4EFA - chains G and E of the 3 polymer chains in the assembly; structure by X-ray diffraction, 2.82 A resolution.

Chain G:
Protein: V-type proton ATPase subunit G
Organism: Saccharomyces cerevisiae
Notes: EC 3.6.3.14
Reference sequence: P48836 (VATG_YEAST); residue numbers follow UniProt; this construct covers 1-114
Sequence (119 residues; numbered -4 to 114; the number before each row is that of its first residue; numbers below 1 keep their minus sign (Gly-4 is residue -4)):
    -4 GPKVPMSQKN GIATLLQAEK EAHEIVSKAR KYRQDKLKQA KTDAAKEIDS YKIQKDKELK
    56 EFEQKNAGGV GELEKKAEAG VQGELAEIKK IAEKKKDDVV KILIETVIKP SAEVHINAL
Not modelled in the structure: -4 to 1, 62-70, 106-114
Sequence notes: expression tag (-4 to 0)

Chain E:
Protein: V-type proton ATPase subunit E
Organism: Saccharomyces cerevisiae
Notes: EC 3.6.3.14
Reference sequence: P22203 (VATE_YEAST); numbering as in UniProt (aligned over 1-233)
Sequence (233 residues; each row starts with the number of its first residue):
     1 MSSAITALTP NQVNDELNKM QAFIRKEAEE KAKEIQLKAD QEYEIEKTNI VRNETNNIDG
    61 NFKSKLKKAM LSQQITKSTI ANKMRLKVLS AREQSLDGIF EETKEKLSGI ANNRDEYKPI
   121 LQSLIVEALL KLLEPKAIVK ALERDVDLIE SMKDDIMREY GEKAQRAPLE EIVISNDYLN
   181 KDLVSGGVVV SNASDKIEIN NTLEERLKLL SEEALPAIRL ELYGPSKTRK FFD
Not modelled in the structure: 1, 227-233

Chain G / chain E interface:
Residue-residue contacts (72; chain G residue first):
  Ser2(G) with Ser3(E), hydrogen bond (backbone-backbone)
  Gly6(G) with Leu17(E)
  Thr9(G) with Gln21(E)
  Leu10(G) with Met20(E), hydrophobic
  Ala13(G) with Gln21(E)
  Ala17(G) with Ala28(E), hydrophobic
  Ile20(G) with Ala32(E), hydrophobic
  Val21(G) with Lys31(E)
  Ala24(G) with Ala32(E), hydrophobic; Ile35(E)
  Tyr27(G) with Gln36(E); Asp40(E), hydrogen bond
  Arg28(G) with Ala39(E)
  Lys31(G) with Asp40(E), salt bridge; Tyr43(E)
  Leu32(G) with Glu46(E)
  Gln34(G) with Tyr43(E)
  Ala35(G) with Tyr43(E), hydrophobic; Lys47(E)
  Lys36(G) with Ile50(E)
  Asp38(G) with Tyr43(E), hydrogen bond; Lys47(E)
  Ala39(G) with Ile50(E), hydrophobic; Val51(E)
  Glu42(G) with Lys47(E), salt bridge; Val51(E)
  Ile43(G) with Ile50(E); Glu54(E)
  Tyr46(G) with Thr55(E); Ile58(E), hydrophobic; Asp59(E), hydrogen bond
  Lys50(G) with Asp59(E); Phe62(E)
  Glu53(G) with Phe62(E)
  Leu54(G) with Phe62(E), hydrophobic; Lys65(E); Leu66(E), hydrophobic
  Phe57(G) with Leu66(E), hydrophobic; Ala69(E), hydrophobic; Met70(E), hydrophobic
  Asn61(G) with Gln73(E)
  Ala72(G) with Ile80(E), hydrophobic; Met84(E)
  Glu73(G) with Met84(E)
  Val76(G) with Met84(E), hydrophobic; Val88(E), hydrophobic
  Leu80(G) with Ala91(E), hydrophobic
  Ile83(G) with Arg92(E); Tyr223(E)
  Ile86(G) with Leu222(E)
  Ala87(G) with Ser95(E)
  Lys90(G) with Glu221(E); Leu222(E)
  Lys91(G) with Glu102(E), salt bridge
  Val94(G) with Ile99(E), hydrophobic; Ile218(E), hydrophobic
  Val95(G) with Ile99(E), hydrophobic; Thr103(E); Lys106(E)
  Leu98(G) with Phe100(E), hydrophobic; Thr103(E); Leu210(E), hydrophobic
  Ile99(G) with Thr103(E); Lys106(E); Leu107(E), hydrophobic; Ile110(E), hydrophobic
  Thr101(G) with Arg206(E); Leu210(E)
  Val102(G) with Arg206(E), hydrogen bond (backbone-side chain)
  Ile103(G) with Ile120(E)
  Pro105(G) with Ser123(E); Glu127(E)
Interface residues without a listed pair, chain G (48 interface residues in all): Asn5, Glu14, Arg25, Lys47, Glu58
Interface residues without a listed pair, chain E (56 interface residues in all): Ile24, Glu29, Glu42, Lys87, Leu124, Leu203, Leu207, Ala214

In short:
Chain G and chain E form an interface of 48 and 56 residues respectively, with 5 hydrogen bonds and 3 salt
bridges. Polar pairs include Lys31(G)-Asp40(E), Glu42(G)-Lys47(E) and Lys91(G)-Glu102(E).
Here chain G is V-type proton ATPase subunit G and chain E is V-type proton ATPase subunit E, both from
Saccharomyces cerevisiae. Entry 4EFA (Crystal Structure of the Heterotrimeric EGChead Peripheral Stalk Complex
of the Yeast Vacuolar ATPase - second ...) was determined by X-ray diffraction, deposited together with 4DL0.
